Entry 8XXW (electron microscopy, 3.03 A resolution); this record covers chains E and L of the 4 polymer chains in the assembly.

# Chain E
Protein: Spike protein S1
From: Severe acute respiratory syndrome coronavirus 2
UniProt: P0DTC2 (SPIKE_SARS2); residue numbers follow UniProt; this construct covers 336-515
Chain sequence (180 residues; numbered 336 to 515; the number before each row is that of its first residue):
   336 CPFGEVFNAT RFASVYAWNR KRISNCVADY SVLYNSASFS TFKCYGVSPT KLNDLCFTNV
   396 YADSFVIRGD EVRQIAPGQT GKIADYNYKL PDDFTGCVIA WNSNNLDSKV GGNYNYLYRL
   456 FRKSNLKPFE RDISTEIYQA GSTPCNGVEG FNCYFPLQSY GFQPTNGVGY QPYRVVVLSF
Not modelled in the structure: 359-365, 383-393
Disulfides: C379-C432, C480-C488
Glycans and other covalent adducts: N-acetylglucosamine (NAG) linked to N343
Curated features (UniProtKB/Swiss-Prot):
  - region: R403 to D405 (Integrin-binding motif), N448 to F456 (Immunodominant HLA epitope recognized by the CD8+)
  - glycosylation: N343 (N-linked (GlcNAc...) (complex) asparagine)
  - natural variant: G339 (G339D: In strain: Omicron/BA.1, Omicron/BA.2 and 4 more; G339H: In strain: Omicron/BA.2.75, Omicron/XBB.1.5 and 1 more), R346 (R346K: In strain: Mu/B.1.621; R346T: In strain: Omicron/BQ.1.1, Omicron/XBB.1.5 and 1 more), L368 (L368I: In strain: Omicron/XBB.1.5, Omicron/EG.5.1), S371 (S371F: In strain: Omicron/BA.2, Omicron/BA.2.12.1 and 6 more; S371L: In strain: Omicron/BA.1), S373 (S373P: In strain: Omicron/BA.1, Omicron/BA.2 and 7 more), S375 (S375F: In strain: Omicron/BA.1, Omicron/BA.2 and 7 more), T376 (T376A: In strain: Omicron/BA.2, Omicron/BA.2.12.1 and 5 more), D405 (D405N: In strain: Omicron/BA.2, Omicron/BA.2.12.1 and 6 more), R408 (R408S: In strain: Omicron/BA.2, Omicron/BA.2.12.1 and 6 more), K417 (K417N: In strain: Beta/B.1.351, Omicron/BA.1 and 8 more; K417T: In strain: Gamma/P.1), N440 (N440K: In strain: Omicron/BA.1, Omicron/BA.2 and 7 more), K444 (K444T: In strain: Omicron/BQ.1.1), 16 further natural variant entries in UniProt
  - mutagenesis: N343 (N343Q: Reduced viral infectivity), L452 (L452R: Increased resistance to neutralizing antibodies. Decreases HLA binding to NF9 epitope. Increased binding affinity to human ACE2), Y453 (Y453F: Decreased HLA binding to NF9 epitope. Increased binding affinity to human ACE2), A475 (A475V: Increased resistance to neutralizing antibodies), V483 (V483A: Increased resistance to neutralizing antibodies), E484 (E484D: Increased replication in human TMEM106B overexpressing cells), F490 (F490L: Increased resistance to neutralizing antibodies and human covalescent sera neutralization), Q493 (Q493N: Reduced host ACE2-binding affinity in vitro; Q493Y: Reduced host ACE2-binding affinity in vitro), N501 (N501T: Reduced host ACE2-binding affinity in vitro; N501Y: Increased binding affinity to human ACE2)

# Chain L
Protein: M2-7-Light chain
From: Mus musculus
Chain sequence (107 residues; numbered 1 to 107; the number before each row is that of its first residue):
     1 DIKMTQSPSS MYASLGERVT ITCKASQDIN SYLSWFQQKP GKSPKTLIYR ANRLVDGVPS
    61 RFSGSGSGQD YSLTINSLEY EDMGIYYCLQ YDEFPFTFGS GTKLEIK
Disulfides: C23-C88

# Interface between chain E and chain L
Contacting residue pairs (6; chain E residue first):
  R357(E) - Y32(L)
  R357(E) - D92(L)  salt bridge
  N394(E) - N30(L)
  Y396(E) - Y32(L)  hydrogen bond
  Y396(E) - R50(L)
  K462(E) - D56(L)  salt bridge

# Summary
4 residues of chain E face 5 of chain L across their interface, with 1 hydrogen bond and 2 salt bridges. Among
the polar pairs are R357(E)-D92(L), K462(E)-D56(L) and Y396(E)-Y32(L). N-acetylglucosamine is covalently
linked to N343(E). UniProt lists 9 mutagenesis sites on chain E.
Chain E is Spike protein S1 (Severe acute respiratory syndrome coronavirus 2) and chain L is M2-7-Light chain
(Mus musculus); the structure, Fab M2-7 complexed with SARS-Cov2 RBD and human ACE2, was determined by
electron microscopy.
